PDB entry 9DMW | electron microscopy, 3.70 A resolution | chains A and B of the 3 polymer chains in the assembly

Chain A:
Molecule: Dynein heavy chain, cytoplasmic
Source organism: Saccharomyces cerevisiae
Reference sequence: P36022 (DYHC_YEAST); the construct has insertions or renumbered stretches relative to UniProt, so the offset changes along the chain: 1221-1488 = UniProt 1219-1486; 1511-4092 = UniProt 1511-4092
Amino-acid sequence (2875 residues; numbered 1220 to 4092 plus 24 insertion-coded residues; 22 numbers in that range are skipped by the numbering (no residue carries them; nothing is unmodelled there); the number before each row is that of its first residue; a row labelled like 1488A-1488X holds insertion residues (1488A, then the next letters in order)):
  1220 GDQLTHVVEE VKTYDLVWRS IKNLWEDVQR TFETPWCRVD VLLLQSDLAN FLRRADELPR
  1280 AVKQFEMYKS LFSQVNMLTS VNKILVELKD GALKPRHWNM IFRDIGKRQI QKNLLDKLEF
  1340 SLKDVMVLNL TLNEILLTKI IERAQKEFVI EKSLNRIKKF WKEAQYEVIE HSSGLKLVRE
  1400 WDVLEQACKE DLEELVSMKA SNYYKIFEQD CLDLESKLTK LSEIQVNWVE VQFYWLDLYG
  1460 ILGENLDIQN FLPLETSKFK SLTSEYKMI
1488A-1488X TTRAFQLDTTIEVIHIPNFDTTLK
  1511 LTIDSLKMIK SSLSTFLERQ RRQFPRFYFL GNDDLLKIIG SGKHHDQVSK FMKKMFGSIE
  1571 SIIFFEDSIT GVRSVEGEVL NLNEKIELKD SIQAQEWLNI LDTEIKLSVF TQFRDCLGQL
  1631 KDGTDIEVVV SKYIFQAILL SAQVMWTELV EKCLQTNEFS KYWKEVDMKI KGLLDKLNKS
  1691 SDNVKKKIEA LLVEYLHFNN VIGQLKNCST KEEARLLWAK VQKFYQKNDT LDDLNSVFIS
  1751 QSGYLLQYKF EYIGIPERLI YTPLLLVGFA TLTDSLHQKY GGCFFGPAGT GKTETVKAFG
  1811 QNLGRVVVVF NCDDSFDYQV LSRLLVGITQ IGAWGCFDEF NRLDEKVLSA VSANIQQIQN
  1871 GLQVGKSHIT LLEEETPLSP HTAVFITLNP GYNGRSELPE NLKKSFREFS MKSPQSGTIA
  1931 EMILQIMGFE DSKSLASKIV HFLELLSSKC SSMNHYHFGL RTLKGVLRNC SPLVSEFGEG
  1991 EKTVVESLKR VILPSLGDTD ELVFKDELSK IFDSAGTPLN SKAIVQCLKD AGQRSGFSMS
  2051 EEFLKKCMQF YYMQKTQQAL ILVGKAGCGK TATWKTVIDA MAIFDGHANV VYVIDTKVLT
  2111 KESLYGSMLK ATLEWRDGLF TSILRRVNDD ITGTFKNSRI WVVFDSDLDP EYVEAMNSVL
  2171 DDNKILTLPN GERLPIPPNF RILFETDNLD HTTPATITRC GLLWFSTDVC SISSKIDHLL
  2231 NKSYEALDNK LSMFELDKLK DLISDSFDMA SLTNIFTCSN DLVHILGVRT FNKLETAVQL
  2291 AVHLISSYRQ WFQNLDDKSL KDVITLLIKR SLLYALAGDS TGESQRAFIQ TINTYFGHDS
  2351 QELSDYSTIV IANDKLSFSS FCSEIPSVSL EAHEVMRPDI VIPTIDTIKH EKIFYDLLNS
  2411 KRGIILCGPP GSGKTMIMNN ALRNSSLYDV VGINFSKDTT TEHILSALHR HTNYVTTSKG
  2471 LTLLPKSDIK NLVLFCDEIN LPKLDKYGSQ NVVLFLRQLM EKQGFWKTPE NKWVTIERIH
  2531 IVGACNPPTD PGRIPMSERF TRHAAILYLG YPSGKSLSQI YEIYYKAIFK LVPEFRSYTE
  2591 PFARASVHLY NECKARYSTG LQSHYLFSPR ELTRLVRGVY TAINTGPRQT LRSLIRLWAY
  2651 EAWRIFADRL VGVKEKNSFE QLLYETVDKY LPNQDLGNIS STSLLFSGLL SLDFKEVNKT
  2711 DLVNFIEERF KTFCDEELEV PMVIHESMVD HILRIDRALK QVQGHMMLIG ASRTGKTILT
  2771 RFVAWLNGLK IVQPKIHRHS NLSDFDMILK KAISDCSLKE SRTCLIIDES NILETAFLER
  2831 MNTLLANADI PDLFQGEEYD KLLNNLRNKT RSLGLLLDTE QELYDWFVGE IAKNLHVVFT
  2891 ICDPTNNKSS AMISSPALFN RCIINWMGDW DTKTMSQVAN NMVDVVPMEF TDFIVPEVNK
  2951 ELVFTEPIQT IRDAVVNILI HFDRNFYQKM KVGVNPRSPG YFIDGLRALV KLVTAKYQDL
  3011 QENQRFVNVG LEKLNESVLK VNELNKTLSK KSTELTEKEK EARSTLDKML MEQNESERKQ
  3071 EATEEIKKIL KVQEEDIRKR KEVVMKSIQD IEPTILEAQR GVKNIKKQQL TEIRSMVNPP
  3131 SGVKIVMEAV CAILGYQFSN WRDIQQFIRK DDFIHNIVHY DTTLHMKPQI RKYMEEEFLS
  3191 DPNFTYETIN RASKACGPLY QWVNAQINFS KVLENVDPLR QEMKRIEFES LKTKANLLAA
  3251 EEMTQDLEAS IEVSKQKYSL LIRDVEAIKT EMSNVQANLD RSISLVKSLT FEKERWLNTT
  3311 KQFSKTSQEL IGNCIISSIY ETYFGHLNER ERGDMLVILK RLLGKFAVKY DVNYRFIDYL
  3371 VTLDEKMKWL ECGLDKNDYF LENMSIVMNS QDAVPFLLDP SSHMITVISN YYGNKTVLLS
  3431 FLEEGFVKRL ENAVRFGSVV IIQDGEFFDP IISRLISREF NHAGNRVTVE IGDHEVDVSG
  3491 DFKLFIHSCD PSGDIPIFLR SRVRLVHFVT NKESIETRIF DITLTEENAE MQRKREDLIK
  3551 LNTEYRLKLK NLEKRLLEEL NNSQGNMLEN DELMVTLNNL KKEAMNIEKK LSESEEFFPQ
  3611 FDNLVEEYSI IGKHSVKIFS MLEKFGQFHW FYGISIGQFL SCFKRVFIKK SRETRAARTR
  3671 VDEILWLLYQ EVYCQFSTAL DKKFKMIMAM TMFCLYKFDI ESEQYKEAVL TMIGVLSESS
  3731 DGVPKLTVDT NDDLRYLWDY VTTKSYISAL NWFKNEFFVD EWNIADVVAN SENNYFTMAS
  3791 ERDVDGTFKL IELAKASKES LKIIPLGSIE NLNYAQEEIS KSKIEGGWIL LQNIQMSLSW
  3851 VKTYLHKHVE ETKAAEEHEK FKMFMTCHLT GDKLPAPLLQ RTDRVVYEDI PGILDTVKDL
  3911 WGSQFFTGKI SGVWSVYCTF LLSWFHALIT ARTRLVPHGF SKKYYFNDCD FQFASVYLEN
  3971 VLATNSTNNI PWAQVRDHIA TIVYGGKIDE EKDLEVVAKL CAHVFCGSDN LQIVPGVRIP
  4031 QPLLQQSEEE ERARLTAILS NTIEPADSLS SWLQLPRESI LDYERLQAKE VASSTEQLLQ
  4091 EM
Unresolved in the structure: 1220-1442, 1466-1471, 1488A-1488X, 1823-1828, 1902-1906, 2027-2029, 2120-2123, 2141-2142, 2237-2244, 2347-2353, 2362-2365, 2466-2470, 3040-3283, 3574-3578, 3661-3665, 3737-3740, 3860-3866, 3917-3920, 4092
Sequence notes: expression tag (1220); conflict Phe1575 (Leu in P36022), Ser1578 (Phe in P36022), Glu1668 (Gln in P36022), Val1777 (Ile in P36022), Val1984 (Ile in P36022), Val2936 (Ile in P36022), Gln3266 (Arg in P36022), Gly3343 (Ala in P36022), Val3444 (Ile in P36022), Arg3556 (Lys in P36022), Asp3742 (Asn in P36022), Val3895 (Phe in P36022), Asp4072 (Asn in P36022)
Ligand contacts:
  - ADP (adenosine-5'-diphosphate), molecule 1: Leu1769, Ile1770, Thr1772, Leu1775, Ala1798, Gly1799, Thr1800, Gly1801, Lys1802, Thr1803, Glu1804, Asp1848, Asn1899, Ile1929, Leu1970, Arg1971, Lys1974
  - ADP, molecule 2: Ile2390, Val2391, Ile2392, Thr2394, Thr2397, Pro2419, Pro2420, Gly2421, Ser2422, Gly2423, Lys2424, Thr2425, Met2426, Pro2562, Ile2570, Tyr2574, Pro2619, Arg2620, Thr2623
  - ADP, molecule 3: Val2730, Pro2731, Met2732, Val2733, Ala2761, Ser2762, Arg2763, Thr2764, Gly2765, Lys2766, Thr2767, Ile2768, Cys2892, Trp2920, Val2928, Ile2993, Arg2997, Ser3467, Glu3469, Arg3512
  - ATP (adenosine-5'-triphosphate): Phe2047, Ser2048, Lys2075, Ala2076, Gly2077, Cys2078, Gly2079, Lys2080, Thr2081, Ala2082, Asp2155, Glu2195, Cys2220, Ser2224, Lys2225, His2228, Arg2507, Glu2511, Arg2549, Arg2552
Swiss-Prot annotation at these positions:
  - binding site (ATP): Gly1796 to Thr1803, Gly2074 to Thr2081, Gly2418 to Thr2425, Gly2760 to Thr2767
From the paper describing this entry:
  - mutagenesis - D2868K: increased catalytic activity
  - mutagenesis - D2868K: unchanged binding to Lis1 (citing earlier work)

Chain B:
Molecule: Nuclear distribution protein PAC1
Source organism: Saccharomyces cerevisiae
Reference sequence: P39946 (LIS1_YEAST); numbering as in UniProt (aligned over 1-494)
Amino-acid sequence (495 residues; numbered 0 to 494; the number before each row is that of its first residue; numbering starts at 0):
     0 GMTNWQQQLP LTDTQKNELD KSVLRYLNWN YKQTVRHEHA QDYESVRHAI VTLSGFLLQE
    60 SVDRQEFISN NDTSNESMVD IDELLLPKKW NSIVRLQKKI IELEQNTETL VSQIKDLNTQ
   120 VSELAQFKPT TSNGTSAHNV LKWIPRNLPS CLINVESSVT SVKLHPNLPI VFVATDHGKL
   180 YAFDLFNYTI PLASLQSHTK AITSMDVLFT NYTNSSKKNY LVIVTASKDL QIHVFKWVSE
   240 ECKFQQIRSL LGHEHIVSAV KIWQKNNDVH IASCSRDQTV KIWDFHNGWS LKTFQPHSQW
   300 VRSIDVLGDY IISGSHDTTL RLTHWPSGNG LSVGTGHEFP IEKVKFIHFI EDSPEIRFRT
   360 PSTDRYKNWG MQYCVSASRD RTIKIWEIPL PTLMAHRAPI PNPTDSNFRC VLTLKGHLSW
   420 VRDISIRGQY LFSCADDKSV RCWDLNTGQC LHVWEKLHTG FVNCLDLDVD FDSNVTPRQM
   480 MVTGGLDCKS NVFMR
Unresolved in the structure: 0-157, 184-191, 209-218, 250-494
Sequence notes: expression tag (0)
From the paper describing this entry:
  - mutagenesis - R275A/R301A/R378A/W419A/K437A: abolished catalytic activity with Dynein heavy chain, cytoplasmic (chain A)
  - mutagenesis - R275A/R301A/R378A/W419A/K437A: abolished binding to Dynein heavy chain, cytoplasmic (chain A) (citing earlier work)

Interface between chain A and chain B:
Pairs across the interface (11):
  Val2935(A) - Gln244(B)
  Pro2937(A) - Gln245(B)
  Glu2939(A) - Ile246(B)
  Glu2939(A) - Arg247(B)
  Glu2939(A) - Ser248(B)  hydrogen bond (backbone-backbone)
  Arg2962(A) - Gln245(B)
  Arg2962(A) - Ile246(B)  hydrogen bond (side chain-backbone)
  Gln3011(A) - Gln195(B)  hydrogen bond (side chain-backbone)
  Arg3015(A) - His176(B)  hydrogen bond (side chain-backbone)
  Arg3015(A) - Thr198(B)  hydrogen bond (side chain-backbone)
  Asn3018(A) - Thr198(B)
Interface residues without a listed pair, chain A (8 interface residues in all): Val2936

Overview:
The chain A/chain B interface involves 8 residues from each chain, with 5 hydrogen bonds. Polar pairs include
Arg2962(A)-Ile246(B), Gln3011(A)-Gln195(B) and Arg3015(A)-His176(B). Ligands of chain A: ATP and 3 copies of
ADP. The paper reports that D2868K of chain A increases catalytic activity; R275A/R301A/R378A/W419A/K437A of
chain B abolish catalytic activity with Dynein heavy chain, cytoplasmic (chain A).
Here chain A is Dynein heavy chain, cytoplasmic and chain B is Nuclear distribution protein PAC1, both from
Saccharomyces cerevisiae. Entry 9DMW (CryoEM structures of yeast cytoplasmic dynein in the presence of ATP and
Lis1) was determined by electron microscopy together with 9DJ7, 9DJU, 9DJZ, 9DK0, 9DKH, 9DKM and 6 further
entries from the same study.
